PDB entry 6PSW | electron microscopy, 3.70 A resolution | chains L and O of the 10 polymer chains in the assembly

== Chain L ==
Name: RNA polymerase sigma factor RpoD
Organism: Escherichia coli
UniProtKB: Q0P6L9 (Q0P6L9_ECOLX); residue numbers follow UniProt; this construct covers 1-613
Sequence (616 residues; numbered -2 to 613; the number before each row is that of its first residue; numbers below 1 keep their minus sign (Ser-2 is residue -2)):
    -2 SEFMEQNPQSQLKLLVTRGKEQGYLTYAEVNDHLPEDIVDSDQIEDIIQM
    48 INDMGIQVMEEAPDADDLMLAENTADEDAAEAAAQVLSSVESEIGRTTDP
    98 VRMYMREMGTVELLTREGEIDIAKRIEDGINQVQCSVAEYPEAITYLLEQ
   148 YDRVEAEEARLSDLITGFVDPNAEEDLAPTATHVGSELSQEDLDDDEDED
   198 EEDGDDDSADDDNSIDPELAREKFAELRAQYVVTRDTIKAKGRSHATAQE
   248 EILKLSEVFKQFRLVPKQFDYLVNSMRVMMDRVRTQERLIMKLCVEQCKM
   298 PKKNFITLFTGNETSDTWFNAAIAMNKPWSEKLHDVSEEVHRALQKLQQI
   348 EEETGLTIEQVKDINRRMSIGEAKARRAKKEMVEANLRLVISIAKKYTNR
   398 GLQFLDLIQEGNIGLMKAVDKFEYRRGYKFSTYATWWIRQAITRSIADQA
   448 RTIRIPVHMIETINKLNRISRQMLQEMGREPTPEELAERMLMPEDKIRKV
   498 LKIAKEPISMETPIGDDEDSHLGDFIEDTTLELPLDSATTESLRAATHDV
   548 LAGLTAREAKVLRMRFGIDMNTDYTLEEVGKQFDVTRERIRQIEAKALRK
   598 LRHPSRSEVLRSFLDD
Not modelled in the structure: -2 to 89, 168-212, 236-241
Differences from the reference sequence: expression tag (-2 to 0)
Reported in the primary citation:
  - binding site for the 85-nt DNA strand (chain O): Trp433

== Chain O ==
Molecule: 85-nt DNA strand
Sequence (85 nucleotides; row label = number of the first residue in the row):
     1 GGCGGCGCTTATTTGCACAAATCCATTGACAAAAGAAGGCTAAAAGGGCA
    51 TATTCCTCGGCCTTTGAATTGTCCATATAGAACGC
Not modelled in the structure: 1-15, 78-85

== How chain L and chain O interact ==
Residue-residue contacts (43):
  Met102(L) with DC56(O), base contact
  Met105(L) with DC55(O), base contact
  Leu110(L) with DT54(O), base contact
  Asn383(L) with DT54(O), base contact
  Arg385(L) with DT54(O), phosphate contact; DC55(O), hydrogen bond to the base
  Leu386(L) with DT54(O), base contact
  Ile388(L) with DC56(O), sugar contact
  Lys392(L) with DC56(O), salt bridge to the phosphate
  Phe401(L) with DC56(O), sugar contact
  Lys418(L) with DG48(O), phosphate contact
  Phe419(L) with DA50(O), base contact
  Glu420(L) with DA50(O), base contact
  Arg423(L) with DA50(O), base contact
  Tyr425(L) with DA50(O), hydrogen bond to the phosphate; DT51(O), hydrogen bond to the phosphate; DA52(O), phosphate contact
  Lys426(L) with DA52(O), hydrogen bond to the phosphate; DT53(O), salt bridge to the phosphate
  Ser428(L) with DA52(O), sugar contact; DT53(O), phosphate contact; DT54(O), base contact
  Thr429(L) with DA50(O), phosphate contact; DT51(O), hydrogen bond to the phosphate; DA52(O), sugar contact; DT53(O), base contact
  Tyr430(L) with DA50(O), base contact
  Trp433(L) with DC49(O), hydrogen bond to the base; DA50(O), sugar contact; DT51(O), phosphate contact
  Trp434(L) with DG48(O), phosphate contact
  Gln437(L) with DG48(O), base contact; DC49(O), base contact
  Pro453(L) with DA44(O), sugar contact
  His455(L) with DA44(O), salt bridge to the phosphate
  Thr583(L) with DT26(O), hydrogen bond to the phosphate; DT27(O), base contact
  Glu585(L) with DT27(O), base contact; DG28(O), base contact
  Arg586(L) with DC24(O), sugar contact; DA25(O), salt bridge to the phosphate; DT26(O), base contact
  Lys593(L) with DC24(O), phosphate contact
Interface residues without a listed pair, chain L (33 interface residues in all): Val98, Leu111, Lys414, Thr432, Arg441, Gln589
Interface residues without a listed pair, chain O (19 interface residues in all): DA43, DG46, DG47, DT57

== Overview ==
33 residues of chain L and 19 residues of chain O are in contact, with 7 hydrogen bonds and 4 salt bridges.
Polar pairs include Arg385(L)-DC55(O), Trp433(L)-DC49(O) and Tyr425(L)-DA50(O). The paper reports a binding
site for the 85-nt DNA strand (chain O) at Trp433(L).
Here chain L is RNA polymerase sigma factor RpoD (Escherichia coli) and chain O is an 85-nt DNA strand. Entry
6PSW (Escherichia coli RNA polymerase promoter unwinding intermediate (TRPo) with TraR and rpsT P2 promoter)
was determined by electron microscopy together with 6PSQ, 6PSR, 6PSS, 6PST, 6PSU and 6PSV from the same study.
